8KEE - chains E and V of the 36 polymer chains in the assembly; structure by electron microscopy, 3.26 A resolution.

# Chain E
Molecule: sheath
Organism: unclassified Caudoviricetes
Sequence (506 residues; each row starts with the number of its first residue):
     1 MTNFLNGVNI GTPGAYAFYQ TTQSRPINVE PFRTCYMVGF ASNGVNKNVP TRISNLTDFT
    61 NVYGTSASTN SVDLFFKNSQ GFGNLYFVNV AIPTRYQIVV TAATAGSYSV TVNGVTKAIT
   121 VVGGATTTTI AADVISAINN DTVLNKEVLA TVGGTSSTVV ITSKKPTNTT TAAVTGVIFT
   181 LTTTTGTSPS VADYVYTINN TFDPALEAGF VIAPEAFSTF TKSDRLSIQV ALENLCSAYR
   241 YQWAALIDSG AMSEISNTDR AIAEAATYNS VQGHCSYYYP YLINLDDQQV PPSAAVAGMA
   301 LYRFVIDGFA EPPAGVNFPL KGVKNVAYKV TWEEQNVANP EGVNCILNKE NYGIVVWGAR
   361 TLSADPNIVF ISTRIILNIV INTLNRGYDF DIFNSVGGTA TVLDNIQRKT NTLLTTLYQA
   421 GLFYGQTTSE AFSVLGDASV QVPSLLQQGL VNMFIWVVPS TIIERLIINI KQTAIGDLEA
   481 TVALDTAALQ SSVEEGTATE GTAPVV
Unresolved in the structure: 506

# Chain V
Molecule: tube
Organism: unclassified Caudoviricetes
Sequence (167 residues; numbered 1 to 167; the number before each row is that of its first residue):
     1 MAVSKRPFSI NSFAVNLNIG NFVDARYWSK CSKIEKTYNT GEYSDGQSNI IYTLPGAIKY
    61 PEVVLSKAFS PGDEELINRL IAVNSDPIAW VTVFIQPMYR DGYYNVPQGG KIILEFCTVA
   121 RATPINEIDT IGSNAAMFEC ALNPSRIRSD GGNINWWSEP AAQVAEF
Unresolved in the structure: 164-167

# Chain E / chain V interface
Contacting residue pairs (6):
  Thr-427(E) / Tyr-103(V)
  Glu-479(E) / Asn-155(V)  hydrogen bond
  Glu-479(E) / Ser-158(V)
  Thr-486(E) / Gly-152(V)
  Thr-486(E) / Asn-153(V)
  Gln-490(E) / Asn-153(V)  hydrogen bond
Other interface residues (no listed pair), chain E (6 interface residues in all): Gln-426, Ala-487

# In short
6 residues of chain E and 5 residues of chain V are in contact, with 2 hydrogen bonds. Polar contacts include
Glu-479(E)/Asn-155(V) and Gln-490(E)/Asn-153(V).
Here chain E is sheath and chain V is tube, both from unclassified Caudoviricetes. Entry 8KEE (Cyanophage
A-1(L) sheath-tube) was determined by electron microscopy (same publication as 8KEA, 8KEC, 8KEF and 8KEG).
